PDB entry 8GRF | X-ray diffraction, 2.53 A resolution | chains A and B of the 4 polymer chains in the assembly

[Chain A (and B)]
Name: Citrate synthase
Source organism: Saccharomyces cerevisiae
Notes: chain B of this document is another copy of the same molecule, construct and numbering; everything in this record applies to it too
UniProtKB: A0A6A5Q445 (A0A6A5Q445_YEASX); residue numbers follow UniProt; this construct covers 1-460
Amino-acid sequence (460 residues; numbered 1 to 460; the number before each row is that of its first residue):
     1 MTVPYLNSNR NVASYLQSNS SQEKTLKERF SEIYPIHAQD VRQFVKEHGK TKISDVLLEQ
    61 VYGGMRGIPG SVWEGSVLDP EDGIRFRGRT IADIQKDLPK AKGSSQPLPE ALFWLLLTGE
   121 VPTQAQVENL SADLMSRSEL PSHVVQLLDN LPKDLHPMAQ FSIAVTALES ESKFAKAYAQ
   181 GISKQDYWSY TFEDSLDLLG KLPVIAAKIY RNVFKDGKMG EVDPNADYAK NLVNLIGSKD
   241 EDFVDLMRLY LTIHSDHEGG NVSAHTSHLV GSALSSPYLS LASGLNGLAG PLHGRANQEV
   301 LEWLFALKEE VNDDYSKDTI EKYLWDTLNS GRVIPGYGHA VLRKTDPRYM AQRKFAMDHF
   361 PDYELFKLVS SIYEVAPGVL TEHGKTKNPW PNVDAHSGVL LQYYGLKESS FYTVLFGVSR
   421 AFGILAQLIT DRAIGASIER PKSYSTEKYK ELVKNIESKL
Not modelled in the structure: 1-22 (chain B: 1-21)

[Chain A / chain B interface]
Contacting residue pairs - 211 pairs, chain A then chain B:
  His-37(A) with Thr-446(B)
  Asp-40(A) with Thr-446(B); Lys-450(B), salt bridge
  Val-41(A) with Tyr-62(B), hydrophobic; Thr-446(B)
  Phe-44(A) with Leu-58(B), hydrophobic; Tyr-62(B); Tyr-449(B); Lys-450(B)
  Val-45(A) with Glu-59(B); Tyr-62(B), hydrophobic
  His-48(A) with Leu-58(B); Val-453(B); Glu-457(B), salt bridge
  Gly-49(A) with Leu-57(B); Leu-58(B), hydrogen bond (backbone-backbone); Glu-59(B), hydrogen bond (backbone-backbone)
  Lys-50(A) with Leu-57(B); Glu-59(B), salt bridge
  Thr-51(A) with Leu-57(B); Leu-58(B), hydrogen bond (backbone-backbone); Glu-457(B), hydrogen bond
  Lys-52(A) with Lys-52(B); Asp-55(B), salt bridge; Val-56(B); Leu-57(B); Ile-456(B)
  Ile-53(A) with Val-56(B), hydrogen bond (backbone-backbone); Val-61(B), hydrophobic; Val-453(B), hydrophobic; Ile-456(B), hydrophobic
  Ser-54(A) with Asp-55(B); Val-56(B), hydrogen bond (backbone-backbone)
  Asp-55(A) with Lys-52(B), salt bridge; Ser-54(B); Asp-55(B)
  Val-56(A) with Thr-51(B); Lys-52(B); Ile-53(B), hydrogen bond (backbone-backbone); Ser-54(B), hydrogen bond (backbone-backbone); Val-56(B), hydrophobic
  Leu-57(A) with Gly-49(B); Lys-50(B); Thr-51(B); Lys-52(B)
  Leu-58(A) with Phe-44(B), hydrophobic; His-48(B); Gly-49(B), hydrogen bond (backbone-backbone); Thr-51(B), hydrogen bond (backbone-backbone)
  Glu-59(A) with Gly-49(B), hydrogen bond (backbone-backbone); Lys-50(B), salt bridge
  Val-61(A) with Ile-53(B), hydrophobic; Pro-69(B); Ser-71(B); Val-72(B)
  Tyr-62(A) with Val-41(B), hydrophobic; Val-45(B), hydrophobic; Val-72(B); Ser-437(B)
  Gly-63(A) with Ser-437(B)
  Gly-64(A) with Ser-437(B); Ile-438(B); Glu-439(B); Arg-440(B), hydrogen bond (backbone-backbone)
  Met-65(A) with Pro-69(B); Gly-70(B); Arg-440(B); Pro-441(B)
  Ile-68(A) with Pro-441(B); Lys-442(B), hydrogen bond (backbone-backbone)
  Pro-69(A) with Val-61(B); Met-65(B); Lys-442(B); Tyr-449(B)
  Gly-70(A) with Met-65(B); Lys-442(B), hydrogen bond (backbone-backbone)
  Ser-71(A) with Lys-442(B); Ser-443(B); Tyr-444(B), hydrogen bond (backbone-backbone); Tyr-449(B), hydrogen bond (backbone-side chain)
  Val-72(A) with Val-61(B), hydrophobic; Tyr-62(B), hydrophobic; Tyr-444(B); Tyr-449(B), hydrophobic
  Trp-73(A) with Tyr-444(B), hydrogen bond (backbone-backbone); Ser-445(B), hydrogen bond (backbone-backbone)
  Glu-74(A) with Ser-445(B); Thr-446(B), hydrogen bond
  Val-77(A) with Ser-445(B)
  His-143(A) with Pro-152(B)
  Leu-147(A) with Leu-147(B), hydrophobic; Leu-151(B), hydrophobic
  Asn-150(A) with Gln-146(B), hydrogen bond
  Pro-152(A) with His-143(B)
  Asp-154(A) with Ser-170(B)
  Leu-155(A) with Thr-166(B); Ala-167(B); Glu-169(B); Ser-170(B)
  Ala-159(A) with Thr-166(B)
  Ser-162(A) with Thr-166(B)
  Ile-163(A) with Ile-163(B), hydrophobic; Thr-166(B); Ala-167(B)
  Thr-166(A) with Leu-155(B); Ala-159(B); Ile-163(B)
  Ala-167(A) with Leu-155(B); Ile-163(B)
  Glu-169(A) with Leu-155(B)
  Ser-170(A) with Asp-154(B); Leu-155(B)
  Tyr-178(A) with Pro-291(B), hydrophobic
  Glu-258(A) with Lys-442(B); Ser-443(B)
  Gly-259(A) with Ser-443(B), hydrogen bond (backbone-side chain)
  Gly-260(A) with Arg-440(B); Pro-441(B); Ser-443(B)
  Val-262(A) with Leu-269(B); Ile-438(B), hydrophobic
  His-265(A) with Leu-269(B); Glu-439(B); Pro-441(B)
  Thr-266(A) with Thr-266(B); Leu-269(B); Val-270(B)
  Leu-269(A) with Val-262(B); His-265(B); Thr-266(B)
  Val-270(A) with Thr-266(B); Asn-286(B); Gly-287(B)
  Ser-272(A) with Leu-292(B)
  Ala-273(A) with Gly-290(B); Pro-291(B); Leu-292(B), hydrogen bond (backbone-backbone)
  Leu-274(A) with Pro-291(B); Leu-292(B), hydrophobic
  Ser-275(A) with Asn-286(B), hydrogen bond (side chain-backbone); Gly-290(B), hydrogen bond (side chain-backbone)
  Leu-279(A) with Asn-286(B); Ala-289(B), hydrophobic
  Ser-283(A) with Val-270(B); Ser-283(B); Asn-286(B), hydrogen bond
  Asn-286(A) with Val-270(B); Ser-275(B), hydrogen bond (backbone-side chain); Leu-279(B); Ser-283(B), hydrogen bond
  Gly-287(A) with Val-270(B); Ala-273(B)
  Ala-289(A) with Leu-279(B), hydrophobic
  Gly-290(A) with Ala-273(B); Ser-275(B), hydrogen bond (backbone-side chain)
  Pro-291(A) with Tyr-178(B), hydrophobic; Ala-273(B); Leu-274(B)
  Leu-292(A) with Ser-272(B); Ala-273(B), hydrogen bond (backbone-backbone); Leu-274(B), hydrophobic; Ile-438(B)
  Ser-437(A) with Tyr-62(B), hydrogen bond (side chain-backbone); Gly-63(B), hydrogen bond (side chain-backbone); Gly-64(B), hydrogen bond (side chain-backbone)
  Ile-438(A) with Gly-64(B); Val-262(B), hydrophobic; Leu-292(B)
  Glu-439(A) with Gly-64(B); Val-262(B); His-265(B)
  Arg-440(A) with Gly-64(B), hydrogen bond (backbone-backbone); Met-65(B); Arg-66(B); Gly-260(B); Asn-261(B)
  Pro-441(A) with Met-65(B); Ile-68(B); Gly-260(B); His-265(B)
  Lys-442(A) with Ile-68(B), hydrogen bond (backbone-backbone); Pro-69(B); Gly-70(B), hydrogen bond (backbone-backbone); Ser-71(B); Glu-258(B), salt bridge
  Ser-443(A) with Ser-71(B); Glu-258(B); Gly-259(B), hydrogen bond (side chain-backbone); Gly-260(B)
  Tyr-444(A) with Pro-69(B), hydrophobic; Ser-71(B), hydrogen bond (backbone-backbone); Val-72(B); Trp-73(B), hydrogen bond (backbone-backbone)
  Ser-445(A) with Trp-73(B); Glu-74(B); Val-77(B)
  Thr-446(A) with His-37(B); Glu-74(B), hydrogen bond
  Tyr-449(A) with Phe-44(B); Ile-53(B), hydrophobic; Pro-69(B); Ser-71(B), hydrogen bond (side chain-backbone); Val-72(B), hydrophobic
  Lys-450(A) with Asp-40(B), salt bridge; Phe-44(B)
  Val-453(A) with Phe-44(B), hydrophobic; His-48(B)
  Ile-456(A) with Lys-52(B); Ile-53(B), hydrophobic
  Glu-457(A) with His-48(B), salt bridge; Thr-51(B), hydrogen bond
Also at the interface, not in a pair above, chain A (88 interface residues in all): Arg-66, Gly-67, Leu-151, Asn-261, Ala-282, His-293, Arg-295, Lys-448, Leu-452
Also at the interface, not in a pair above, chain B (86 interface residues in all): Gly-67, His-257, Ala-282, His-293, Lys-448

[Summary]
Chain A and chain B form an interface of 88 and 86 residues respectively; the contacts include 41 hydrogen
bonds and 9 salt bridges. Among the polar pairs are Asp-40(A)/Lys-450(B), His-48(A)/Glu-457(B) and
Lys-50(A)/Glu-59(B).
Chain A and chain B are both Citrate synthase (Saccharomyces cerevisiae); the structure, Crystal structure of
F-box protein in the ternary complex with adaptor protein Skp1(DL) and its substrate, was determined by X-ray
diffraction together with 8GQZ, 8GR9 and 8GRE from the same study.
